9G2L - chains A and B; structure by electron microscopy, 3.23 A resolution.

Chain A:
Name: Mycobactin import ATP-binding/permease protein IrtA
Source organism: Mycolicibacterium thermoresistibile ATCC 19527
Notes: EC 7.2.2.-
Reference sequence: G7CBF5 (IRTA_MYCT3); numbering as in UniProt (aligned over 10-908)
Chain sequence (900 residues; each row starts with the number of its first residue):
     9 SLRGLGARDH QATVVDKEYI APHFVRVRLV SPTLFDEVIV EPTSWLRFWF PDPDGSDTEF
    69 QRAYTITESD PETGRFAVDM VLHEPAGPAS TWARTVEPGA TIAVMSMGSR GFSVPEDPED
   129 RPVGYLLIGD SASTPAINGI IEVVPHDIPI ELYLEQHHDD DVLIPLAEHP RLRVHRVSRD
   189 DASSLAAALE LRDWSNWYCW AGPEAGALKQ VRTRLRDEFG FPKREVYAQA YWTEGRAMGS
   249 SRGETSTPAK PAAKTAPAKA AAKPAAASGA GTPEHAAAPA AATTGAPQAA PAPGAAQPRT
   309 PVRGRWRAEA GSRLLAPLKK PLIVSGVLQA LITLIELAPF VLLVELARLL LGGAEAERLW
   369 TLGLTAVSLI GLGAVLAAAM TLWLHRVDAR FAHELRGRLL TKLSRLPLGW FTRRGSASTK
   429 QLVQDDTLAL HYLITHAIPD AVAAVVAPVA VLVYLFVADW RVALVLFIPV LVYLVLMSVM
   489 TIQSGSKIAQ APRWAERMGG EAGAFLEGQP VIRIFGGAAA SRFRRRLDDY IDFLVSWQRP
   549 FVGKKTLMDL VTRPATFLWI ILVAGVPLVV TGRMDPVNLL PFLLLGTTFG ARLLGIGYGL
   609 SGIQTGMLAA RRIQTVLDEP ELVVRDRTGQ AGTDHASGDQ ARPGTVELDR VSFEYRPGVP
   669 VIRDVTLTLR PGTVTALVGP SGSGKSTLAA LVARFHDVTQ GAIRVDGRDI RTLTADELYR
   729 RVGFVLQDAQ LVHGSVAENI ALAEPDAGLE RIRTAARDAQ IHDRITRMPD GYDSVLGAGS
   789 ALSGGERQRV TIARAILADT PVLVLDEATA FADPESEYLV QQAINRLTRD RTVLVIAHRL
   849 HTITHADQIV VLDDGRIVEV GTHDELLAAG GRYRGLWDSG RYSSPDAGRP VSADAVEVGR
Not modelled in the structure: 9-315, 635-650, 889-908
Construct notes: expression tag (9)
Ion coordination: Zn2+: His393, His439, His444
UniProt features mapped onto this chain:
  - binding site (FAD): Arg70 to Thr73, Asp87 to His91, Ala97, Ser98, Thr241 to Gly243
  - binding site (ATP): Gly687 to Ser694

Chain B:
Name: Mycobactin import ATP-binding/permease protein IrtB
Source organism: Mycolicibacterium thermoresistibile ATCC 19527
Notes: EC 7.2.2.-
Reference sequence: G7CBF6 (IRTB_MYCT3); numbering as in UniProt (aligned over 1-579)
Chain sequence (586 residues; numbered 1 to 586; the number before each row is that of its first residue):
     1 MIRTLLRLVP AEKRGAVAGY AVLTLLSVLL RAVGAVLLIP LLAALFSDTP SDAWLWLGWL
    61 TAVTLAGWVT DTNTARLGFD LGFAVLSRTQ HDMADRLPNV AMSWFTPDNT ATARQAIAAT
   121 GPELAGLVVN LLTPLIGAAL LPAAIGVALL FVSVPLGLAA LAGVAVLFGA LALSGRLSRA
   181 ADKVAGETNS AFTERIIEFA RTQQALRAAR RVEPARSQVG SALAAQHGAG LRLLTMQIPG
   241 QVLFSLAGQV ALIGFAGMAV WLTVRGQLGV PEAIALIVVL VRYLEPFAAI ADLAPALETT
   301 RATLNRIQAV LDAPTLPAGR RRLDRTGAAP SIEFDDVRFS YGDEVVLDGV SFTLRPGNTT
   361 AIVGPSGSGK TTILSLIAGL QQPASGRVLL DGVDVTTLDP EARRAAVSVV FQHPYLFDGT
   421 LRDNVLVGDP EADPDDVTAA MRLARVDELL DRLPDGDATV VGEGGTALSG GERQRVSIAR
   481 ALLKPAPVLL VDEATSALDN ANEAAVVDAL TADPRPRTRV IVAHRLASIR HADRVLFVEA
   541 GRVVEDGAID ELLAAGGRFA QFWAQQQAAS EWAIGSTARA LEVLFQ
Not modelled in the structure: 1, 578-586
Construct notes: expression tag (580-586)
UniProt features mapped onto this chain:
  - binding site (ATP): Gly364 to Thr371
Reported in the primary citation:
  - mutagenesis - Q249A, Q249F, Q249L, A256F, A256L, A256R: increased catalytic activity
  - mutagenesis - Q249R: unchanged catalytic activity

Chain A / chain B interface:
Contacting residue pairs (208):
  Glu344(A) with Ser245(B); Gln249(B)
  Pro347(A) with Ile253(B), hydrophobic
  Phe348(A) with Leu252(B), hydrophobic; Val281(B), hydrophobic
  Leu351(A) with Leu252(B), hydrophobic; Ala256(B), hydrophobic
  Leu354(A) with Val260(B), hydrophobic
  Ala355(A) with Ile274(B), hydrophobic
  Leu358(A) with Val270(B), hydrophobic
  Leu359(A) with Phe46(B), hydrophobic; Val270(B), hydrophobic; Ile274(B), hydrophobic
  Leu367(A) with Val260(B), hydrophobic
  Ala374(A) with Ile253(B), hydrophobic
  Ile378(A) with Leu246(B), hydrophobic; Gln249(B); Ile253(B), hydrophobic
  Ala382(A) with Leu246(B), hydrophobic
  Ala385(A) with Val242(B), hydrophobic
  Thr389(A) with Pro239(B)
  Leu390(A) with Thr235(B); Met236(B)
  Arg394(A) with Leu234(B)
  Ala397(A) with His227(B); Leu231(B), hydrophobic
  Arg398(A) with His227(B)
  His401(A) with Leu223(B); Ala224(B); His227(B)
  Arg404(A) with Phe192(B); Thr193(B); Ile196(B); Leu223(B)
  Leu408(A) with Phe199(B), hydrophobic; Arg216(B); Val219(B), hydrophobic; Gly220(B)
  Leu411(A) with Ile196(B), hydrophobic; Ala200(B), hydrophobic; Gln203(B); Arg207(B)
  Ser412(A) with Phe199(B); Val212(B); Arg216(B), hydrogen bond
  Arg413(A) with Arg216(B)
  Leu414(A) with Arg207(B), hydrogen bond (backbone-side chain)
  Leu416(A) with Gln203(B); Gln204(B); Arg207(B)
  Phe419(A) with Gln203(B); Arg207(B)
  Thr420(A) with Gln204(B)
  Thr427(A) with Ile197(B); Ala200(B)
  Lys428(A) with Ile197(B)
  Val431(A) with Thr193(B); Ile196(B), hydrophobic; Ile197(B), hydrophobic
  Gln432(A) with Asn189(B); Ser190(B), hydrogen bond; Thr193(B), hydrogen bond; Glu194(B), hydrogen bond
  Thr435(A) with Asn189(B)
  Leu436(A) with Asn189(B)
  Tyr440(A) with Asp182(B)
  Gly507(A) with Arg114(B), hydrogen bond (backbone-side chain); Ala118(B)
  Gly508(A) with Arg114(B)
  Ala510(A) with Ile117(B), hydrophobic
  Gly511(A) with Arg114(B)
  Leu514(A) with Thr110(B); Ala113(B), hydrophobic; Arg114(B)
  Glu515(A) with Tyr415(B)
  Gln517(A) with Leu97(B); Pro98(B); Phe105(B)
  Pro518(A) with Phe411(B), hydrophobic
  Val519(A) with Phe411(B), hydrophobic; Tyr415(B), hydrophobic; Arg480(B)
  Ile520(A) with Arg404(B)
  Arg521(A) with Pro98(B), hydrogen bond (side chain-backbone); Val100(B), hydrogen bond (side chain-backbone); Met102(B); Phe105(B); Leu380(B); Arg404(B)
  Ile522(A) with Ala378(B), hydrophobic; Arg404(B); Val407(B); Val409(B), hydrophobic; Phe411(B), hydrophobic; Lys484(B), hydrogen bond (backbone-side chain)
  Phe523(A) with Ser408(B); Val409(B); Phe411(B), hydrophobic; Gly428(B); Lys484(B)
  Gly524(A) with Val427(B)
  Ala526(A) with Val427(B)
  Arg530(A) with Phe417(B); Asp423(B), salt bridge
  Phe531(A) with Ala94(B), hydrophobic; Ile117(B), hydrophobic
  Arg532(A) with His91(B); Ala94(B); Asp95(B), salt bridge
  Leu535(A) with Gln90(B)
  Tyr538(A) with Gly121(B); Pro122(B)
  Ile539(A) with Ser87(B); Gln90(B)
  Leu542(A) with Gly121(B)
  Gln546(A) with Phe83(B); Ala125(B)
  Arg547(A) with Phe83(B)
  Val550(A) with Phe79(B), hydrophobic
  Lys553(A) with Phe79(B)
  Thr554(A) with Ala75(B); Phe79(B)
  Leu555(A) with Trp68(B), hydrophobic
  Leu558(A) with Trp68(B), hydrophobic; Asp71(B); Thr72(B)
  Arg561(A) with Arg31(B); Gly67(B); Trp68(B); Asp71(B), salt bridge
  Pro562(A) with Glu285(B)
  Thr564(A) with Trp68(B), hydrogen bond
  Leu566(A) with Leu38(B), hydrophobic; Arg282(B)
  Trp567(A) with Thr61(B), hydrogen bond
  Leu570(A) with Leu38(B), hydrophobic; Leu41(B), hydrophobic; Leu60(B), hydrophobic
  Val574(A) with Leu57(B), hydrophobic
  Pro575(A) with Trp54(B), hydrophobic
  Val577(A) with Leu45(B), hydrophobic
  Val578(A) with Pro50(B); Trp54(B)
  Pro584(A) with Phe46(B)
  Val585(A) with Phe46(B)
  Leu587(A) with Leu45(B), hydrophobic
  Leu588(A) with Phe46(B), hydrophobic; Ile274(B), hydrophobic; Val278(B), hydrophobic
  Leu591(A) with Leu42(B), hydrophobic; Arg282(B), hydrogen bond (backbone-side chain)
  Leu592(A) with Val278(B), hydrophobic; Val281(B); Arg282(B)
  Thr595(A) with Arg282(B), hydrogen bond; Glu285(B), hydrogen bond
  Thr596(A) with Glu285(B)
  Tyr606(A) with Pro295(B)
  Leu630(A) with Arg207(B)
  Val682(A) with Ile574(B), hydrophobic
  Phe703(A) with Gln204(B)
  Asp724(A) with Arg210(B)
  Tyr727(A) with Arg207(B); Ala208(B); Arg210(B), hydrogen bond (backbone-side chain)
  Arg728(A) with Arg210(B)
  Phe732(A) with Ala208(B), hydrophobic
  Gln738(A) with Arg201(B), hydrogen bond (side chain-backbone); Thr202(B); Gln203(B); Gln204(B); Ala205(B)
  Leu739(A) with Arg201(B), hydrogen bond (backbone-side chain)
  Val740(A) with Thr202(B); Ala205(B), hydrophobic
  His741(A) with Glu198(B)
  Glu746(A) with Arg211(B), salt bridge
  Leu750(A) with Ala205(B); Ala209(B), hydrophobic; Arg211(B)
  Ala751(A) with Ala209(B); Arg210(B), hydrogen bond (backbone-side chain)
  Ala786(A) with Arg201(B)
  Arg802(A) with Ala205(B)
  Glu815(A) with Trp572(B); Ile574(B)
  Ala818(A) with Trp572(B), hydrophobic
  Glu823(A) with Pro365(B); Gly367(B), hydrogen bond (side chain-backbone)
  Tyr826(A) with Gln565(B); Ala568(B), hydrophobic
  Gln829(A) with Ala569(B); Trp572(B)
  Asn833(A) with Trp572(B), hydrogen bond; Ser576(B)
  Val843(A) with Ile574(B), hydrophobic
  His846(A) with Leu498(B)
  Arg847(A) with Ala497(B); Trp572(B)
  His849(A) with Ser570(B); Trp572(B)
  Thr850(A) with Trp572(B); Ala573(B); Ile574(B), hydrogen bond (backbone-backbone)
  His853(A) with Ala573(B); Ile574(B)
  Ser887(A) with Asn500(B), hydrogen bond (backbone-side chain)
  Gly888(A) with Asn500(B)
Other interface residues (no listed pair), chain A (131 interface residues in all): Ala386, Ala387, His393, Thr409, His439, Phe513, Gly525, Val543, Ala563, Val571, Gly785, Leu813, Phe819, Pro822, Glu825, Ile832, Thr836, Asp886
Other interface residues (no listed pair), chain B (132 interface residues in all): Ser51, Ala53, Thr64, Arg76, Leu86, Ala101, Ala185, Gly186, Leu206, Gln237, Val250, Thr263, Val264, Ile277, Leu316, Lys370, Asp418, Ala481, Ser496, His524, Gln566

Summary:
Chain A and chain B form an interface of 131 and 132 residues respectively; the contacts include 22 hydrogen
bonds and 4 salt bridges. Polar pairs include Arg530(A)-Asp423(B), Arg532(A)-Asp95(B) and Arg561(A)-Asp71(B).
From the paper: Q249A, Q249F and Q249L of chain B, among others, increase catalytic activity; Q249R of chain B
leaves catalytic activity unchanged; 7 substitutions were tested in all.
Chain A is Mycobactin import ATP-binding/permease protein IrtA and chain B is Mycobactin import
ATP-binding/permease protein IrtB, both from Mycolicibacterium thermoresistibile ATCC 19527; the structure,
Cryo-EM structure of IrtAB in inward-facing state in LMNG, was determined by electron microscopy together with
9FW3, 9FXC, 9G2K, 9G2M, 9G2S, 9G2T and 7 further entries from the same study.
